PDB entry 5FA4 | X-ray diffraction, 2.40 A resolution | chains A and C of the 3 polymer chains in the assembly

== Chain A ==
Name: HLA class I histocompatibility antigen, A-2 alpha chain
Organism: Homo sapiens
Reference sequence: P01892 (1A02_HUMAN); residues 1-274 here correspond to UniProt positions 25-298 (UniProt number = residue number + 24)
Amino-acid sequence (274 residues; row label = number of the first residue in the row):
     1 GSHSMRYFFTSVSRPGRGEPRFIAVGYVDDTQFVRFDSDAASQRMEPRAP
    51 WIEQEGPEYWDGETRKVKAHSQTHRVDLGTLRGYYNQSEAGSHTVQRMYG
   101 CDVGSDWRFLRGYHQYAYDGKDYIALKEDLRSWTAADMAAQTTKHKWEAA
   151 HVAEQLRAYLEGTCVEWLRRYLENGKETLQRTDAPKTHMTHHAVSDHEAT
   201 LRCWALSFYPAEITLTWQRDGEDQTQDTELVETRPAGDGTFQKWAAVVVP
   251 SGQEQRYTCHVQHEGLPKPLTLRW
Unresolved in the structure: 1
Cystine bridges: Cys101-Cys164, Cys203-Cys259
Reported in the primary citation:
  - conformationally variable residues (side-chain flip): Lys146

== Chain C ==
Name: Peptide Y16R
Amino-acid sequence (11 residues; each row starts with the number of its first residue):
     1 YLSPIASPLLD

== Interface between chain A and chain C ==
Residue-residue contacts - 37 pairs, chain A then chain C:
  Met5(A) - Tyr1(C)
  Tyr7(A) - Tyr1(C)  hydrogen bond (side chain-backbone)
  Tyr7(A) - Leu2(C)  hydrophobic
  Phe9(A) - Leu2(C)  hydrophobic
  Met45(A) - Leu2(C)  hydrophobic
  Glu63(A) - Tyr1(C)
  Glu63(A) - Leu2(C)  hydrogen bond (side chain-backbone)
  Lys66(A) - Tyr1(C)
  Lys66(A) - Leu2(C)  hydrogen bond (side chain-backbone)
  Lys66(A) - Ser3(C)
  Lys66(A) - Pro4(C)
  Val67(A) - Leu2(C)
  His70(A) - Ser3(C)
  Thr73(A) - Ala6(C)  hydrogen bond (side chain-backbone)
  Thr73(A) - Ser7(C)
  Thr73(A) - Pro8(C)
  Asp77(A) - Pro8(C)
  Asp77(A) - Leu9(C)  hydrogen bond (side chain-backbone)
  Leu81(A) - Leu9(C)  hydrophobic
  Tyr84(A) - Leu10(C)
  Tyr99(A) - Leu2(C)
  Tyr99(A) - Ser3(C)  hydrogen bond (side chain-backbone)
  Tyr116(A) - Leu9(C)  hydrophobic
  Tyr123(A) - Leu9(C)  hydrophobic
  Thr143(A) - Leu9(C)
  Lys146(A) - Leu10(C)
  Trp147(A) - Ser7(C)
  Trp147(A) - Pro8(C)  hydrogen bond (side chain-backbone)
  Trp147(A) - Leu9(C)  hydrophobic
  Gln155(A) - Ser3(C)  hydrogen bond
  Gln155(A) - Ile5(C)  hydrogen bond (side chain-backbone)
  Tyr159(A) - Tyr1(C)  hydrogen bond (side chain-backbone)
  Tyr159(A) - Leu2(C)
  Tyr159(A) - Ser3(C)
  Thr163(A) - Tyr1(C)
  Trp167(A) - Tyr1(C)
  Tyr171(A) - Tyr1(C)  hydrogen bond (side chain-backbone)
Other interface residues (no listed pair), chain A (28 interface residues in all): Tyr59, Val76, Thr80, Arg97, Val152
Interface features reported in the paper:
  - pairs named by the authors: Trp147(A)-Pro8(C) (hydrogen bond)

== In short ==
The interface between chain A and chain C involves 28 residues on one side and 10 on the other, with 11
hydrogen bonds. Polar contacts include Tyr7(A)-Tyr1(C), Glu63(A)-Leu2(C) and Lys66(A)-Leu2(C). The paper
describes a hydrogen bond between Trp147(A) and Pro8(C). The paper reports conformational variability at
Lys146(A).
Chain A is HLA class I histocompatibility antigen, A-2 alpha chain (Homo sapiens) and chain C is Peptide Y16R;
the structure, Structure of HLA-A2:01 with peptide Y16R, was determined by X-ray diffraction, deposited
together with 5ENW, 5EOT, 5F7D, 5F9J, 5FA3 and 5FDW.
